Entry 3FB6 (X-ray diffraction, 3.00 A resolution); this record covers chains A and C of the 3 polymer chains in the assembly.

Chain A:
Name: antibody fab fragment heavy chain
From: Mus musculus
Notes: antibody fragment or engineered binder
Sequence (219 residues; row label = number of the first residue in the row):
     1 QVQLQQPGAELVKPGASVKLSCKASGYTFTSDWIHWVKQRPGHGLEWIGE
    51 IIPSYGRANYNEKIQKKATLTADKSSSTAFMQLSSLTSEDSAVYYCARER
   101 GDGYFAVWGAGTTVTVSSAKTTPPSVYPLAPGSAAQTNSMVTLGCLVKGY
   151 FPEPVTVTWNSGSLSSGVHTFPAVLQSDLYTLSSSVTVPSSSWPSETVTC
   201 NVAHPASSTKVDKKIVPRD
Cystine bridges: Cys-22/Cys-96

Chain C:
Name: Voltage-gated potassium channel
From: Streptomyces lividans
Reference sequence: P0A334 (KCSA_STRLI); residues 21-124 here = UniProt positions 21-124
Sequence (104 residues; each row starts with the number of its first residue):
    21 GSALQWRAAGAATVLLVIVLLAGSYLAVLAERGAPGAQLITYPRALWWSV
    71 ETATTVGYGDLYPVTLWGRCVAVVVMVAGITSFGLVTAALATWFVGQEQQ
   121 QQGQ
Disordered / not traced: 21-24, 115-124
Construct notes: engineered mutation Gln-25 (His in P0A334), Cys-90 (Leu in P0A334), Gln-117 (Arg in P0A334), Gln-120 (Glu in P0A334), Gln-121 (Arg in P0A334), Gln-122 (Arg in P0A334), Gln-124 (His in P0A334)
Bound ions: K+ site 1 near Thr-75 (its only coordinating residue here); K+ site 2: Thr-75, Val-76; K+ site 3: Gly-77, Tyr-78
UniProt features mapped onto this chain:
  - motif: Thr-75 to Asp-80 (Selectivity filter)
  - mutagenesis: Glu-71 (E71A: Prevents channel inactivation)

Interface between chain A and chain C:
Residue-residue contacts - 24 pairs, chain A then chain C:
  Thr-30(A) with Tyr-45(C)
  Ser-31(A) with Tyr-62(C)
  Trp-33(A) with Leu-49(C), hydrophobic; Arg-52(C); Tyr-62(C), hydrogen bond
  Glu-50(A) with Arg-52(C), salt bridge
  Ile-52(A) with Tyr-45(C); Leu-49(C), hydrophobic; Tyr-62(C)
  Ser-54(A) with Tyr-45(C), hydrogen bond
  Tyr-55(A) with Tyr-45(C); Leu-49(C), hydrophobic
  Arg-57(A) with Leu-49(C), hydrogen bond (side chain-backbone); Ala-50(C); Arg-52(C), hydrogen bond (side chain-backbone)
  Asn-59(A) with Arg-52(C); Gly-53(C)
  Glu-62(A) with Pro-55(C)
  Glu-99(A) with Arg-52(C), salt bridge
  Gly-101(A) with Arg-52(C); Thr-61(C); Tyr-62(C), hydrogen bond (backbone-backbone); Pro-63(C)
  Gly-103(A) with Thr-61(C)
Interface residues without a listed pair, chain A (16 interface residues in all): His-35, Arg-100, Asp-102
Interface residues without a listed pair, chain C (10 interface residues in all): Val-48

Overview:
Chain A and chain C form an interface of 16 and 10 residues respectively, with 5 hydrogen bonds and 2 salt
bridges. Polar pairs include Glu-50(A)/Arg-52(C), Glu-99(A)/Arg-52(C) and Trp-33(A)/Tyr-62(C). Curated
annotation (UniProt) lists one mutagenesis site on chain C.
Chain A is antibody fab fragment heavy chain (Mus musculus) and chain C is Voltage-gated potassium channel
(Streptomyces lividans); the structure, KcsA Potassium channel in the partially open state with 16 A opening
at T112, was determined by X-ray diffraction.
